8ZNJ - chains B and E of the 4 polymer chains in the assembly; structure by electron microscopy, 3.00 A resolution.

Chain B:
Name: SiAgo-associated protein1, SiAga1
Source organism: Saccharolobus islandicus M.16.4
Reference sequence: C4KI00 (C4KI00_SULIK); numbering as in UniProt (aligned over 1-243)
Chain sequence (243 residues; row label = number of the first residue in the row):
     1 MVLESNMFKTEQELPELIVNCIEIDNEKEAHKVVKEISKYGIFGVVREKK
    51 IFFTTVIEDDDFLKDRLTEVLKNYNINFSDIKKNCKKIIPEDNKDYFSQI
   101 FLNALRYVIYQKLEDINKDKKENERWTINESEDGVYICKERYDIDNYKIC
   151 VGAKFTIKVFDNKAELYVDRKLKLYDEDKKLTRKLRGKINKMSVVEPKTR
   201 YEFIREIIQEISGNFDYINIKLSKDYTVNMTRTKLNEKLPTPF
Not modelled in the structure: 1, 239-243
Cystine bridges: Cys21-Cys85

Chain E:
Molecule: 24-nt DNA strand
Sequence (24 nucleotides; numbered 1 to 24; the number before each row is that of its first residue):
     1 CCTCCAGGGTATCTAAGCTTTGAA
Not modelled in the structure: 1, 24

Interface between chain B and chain E:
Residue-residue contacts - 23 pairs, chain B then chain E:
  Glu27(B) with DG7(E), hydrogen bond to the base
  His31(B) with DG8(E), hydrogen bond to the sugar; DG9(E), sugar contact
  Lys35(B) with DG9(E), salt bridge to the phosphate
  Arg47(B) with DG8(E), base contact
  Gln99(B) with DG9(E), hydrogen bond to the sugar; DT10(E), sugar contact
  Leu102(B) with DT10(E), phosphate contact; DA11(E), phosphate contact
  Arg106(B) with DT10(E), salt bridge to the phosphate
  Asp133(B) with DT10(E), phosphate contact
  Lys154(B) with DA11(E), salt bridge to the phosphate
  Thr156(B) with DA11(E), phosphate contact
  Ile157(B) with DA11(E), hydrogen bond to the phosphate
  Lys158(B) with DA11(E), hydrogen bond to the phosphate; DT12(E), salt bridge to the phosphate
  Arg183(B) with DC18(E), phosphate contact; DT19(E), salt bridge to the phosphate
  Arg186(B) with DG17(E), phosphate contact; DC18(E), salt bridge to the phosphate
  Gly187(B) with DT19(E), sugar contact
  Asn190(B) with DC18(E), hydrogen bond to the base; DT19(E), sugar contact
Also at the interface, not in a pair above, chain B (20 interface residues in all): Lys28, Gly134, Phe155, Thr182

Overview:
Chain B and chain E form an interface of 20 and 9 residues respectively; the contacts include 6 hydrogen bonds
and 6 salt bridges. Among the polar pairs are Glu27(B)-DG7(E), Asn190(B)-DC18(E) and His31(B)-DG8(E).
Here chain B is SiAgo-associated protein1, SiAga1 (Saccharolobus islandicus M.16.4) and chain E is a 24-nt DNA
strand. Entry 8ZNJ (Cryo-EM structure of a short prokaryotic Argonaute system from archaeon Suldolobus
islandicus) was determined by electron microscopy (same publication as 9LGW).
